Entry 6HUG (electron microscopy, 3.10 A resolution); this record covers chains A and E of the 6 polymer chains in the assembly.

[Chain A]
Molecule: Gamma-aminobutyric acid receptor subunit alpha-1
From: Bos taurus
UniProtKB: P08219 (GBRA1_BOVIN); residues 1-429 here correspond to UniProt positions 28-456 (UniProt number = residue number + 27)
Sequence (437 residues; each row starts with the number of its first residue; numbers below 1 keep their minus sign (Asp-7 is residue -7)):
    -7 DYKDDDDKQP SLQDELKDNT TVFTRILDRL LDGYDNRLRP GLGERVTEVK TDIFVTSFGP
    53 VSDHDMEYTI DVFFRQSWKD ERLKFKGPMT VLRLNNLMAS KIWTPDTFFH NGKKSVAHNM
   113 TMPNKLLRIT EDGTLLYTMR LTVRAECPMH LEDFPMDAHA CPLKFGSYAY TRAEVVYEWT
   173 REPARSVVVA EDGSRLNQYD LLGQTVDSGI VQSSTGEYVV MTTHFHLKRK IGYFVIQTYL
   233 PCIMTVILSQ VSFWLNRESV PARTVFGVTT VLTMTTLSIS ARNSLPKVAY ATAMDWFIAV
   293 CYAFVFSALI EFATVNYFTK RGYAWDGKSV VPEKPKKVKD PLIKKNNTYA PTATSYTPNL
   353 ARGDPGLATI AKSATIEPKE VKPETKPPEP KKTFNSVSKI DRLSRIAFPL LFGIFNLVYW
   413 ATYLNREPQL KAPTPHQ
Not modelled in the structure: -7 to 9, 322-383, 419-429
Differences from the reference sequence: expression tag (-7 to 0)
UniProt features mapped onto this chain:
  - binding site (4-aminobutanoate): Arg67, Thr130
  - glycosylation (N-linked (GlcNAc...) asparagine): Asn11, Asn111
Disulfide bonds: Cys139-Cys153
Glycans and other covalent adducts: glycan linked to Asn111
Ligand contacts: PIO ([(2R)-2-octanoyloxy-3-[oxidanyl-[(1R,2R,3S,4R,5R,6S)-2,3,6-tris(oxidanyl)-4,5-diphosphonooxy-cyclohexyl]oxy-phosphoryl]oxy-propyl] octanoate): Arg249, Thr306, Phe310, Thr311, Lys312, Arg313, Phe386, Asn387, Ser388, Ser390, Lys391, Ile392, Leu395

[Chain E]
Molecule: Gamma-aminobutyric acid receptor subunit beta-3
From: Homo sapiens
UniProtKB: P28472 (GBRB3_HUMAN), isoform P28472-2; residues -24 to 448 here correspond to UniProt positions 1-473 (UniProt number = residue number + 25)
Sequence (473 residues; numbered -24 to 448; the number before each row is that of its first residue; numbers below 1 keep their minus sign (Met-24 is residue -24)):
   -24 MCSGLLELLL PIWLSWTLGT RGSEPRSVND PGNMSFVKET VDKLLKGYDI RLRPDFGGPP
    36 VCVGMNIDIA SIDMVSEVNM DYTLTMYFQQ YWRDKRLAYS GIPLNLTLDN RVADQLWVPD
    96 TYFLNDKKSF VHGVTVKNRM IRLHPDGTVL YGLRITTTAA CMMDLRRYPL DEQNCTLEIE
   156 SYGYTTDDIE FYWRGGDKAV TGVERIELPQ FSIVEHRLVS RNVVFATGAY PRLSLSFRLK
   216 RNIGYFILQT YMPSILITIL SWVSFWINYD ASAARVALGI TTVLTMTTIN THLRETLPKI
   276 PYVKAIDMYL MGCFVFVFLA LLEYAFVNYI FFGRGPQRQK KLAEKTAKAK NDRSKSESNR
   336 VDAHGNILLT SLEVHNEMNE VSGGIGDTRN SAISFDNSGI QYRKQSMPRE GHGRFLGDRS
   396 LPHKKTHLRR RSSQLKIKIP DLTDVNAIDR WSRIVFPFTF SLFNLVYWLY YVN
Not modelled in the structure: -24 to 7, 313-418, 448
UniProt features mapped onto this chain:
  - binding site (benzamidine): Asp95 to Tyr97, Glu155 to Tyr157, Phe200
  - binding site (4-aminobutanoate): Tyr97, Glu155, Tyr157, Thr202
  - binding site (histamine): Tyr97, Ser156, Tyr157, Thr202
  - glycosylation (N-linked (GlcNAc...) asparagine): Asn8, Asn80, Asn149
Disulfide bonds: Cys136-Cys150
Glycans and other covalent adducts: N-acetylglucosamine (NAG) linked to Asn80; glycan linked to Asn149
Ligand contacts: picrotoxin (RI5; (1aR,2aR,3S,6R,6aS,8aS,8bR,9R)-2a-hydroxy-8b-methyl-9-(prop-1-en-2-yl)hexahydro-3,6-methano-1,5,7-trioxacyclopenta[ij]c yclopropa[a]azulene-4,8(3H)-dione): Ala252, Thr256, Leu259
From the paper describing this entry:
  - mutagenesis - K279T (20-fold): increased signaling in response to GABA (citing earlier work)

[Chain A / chain E interface]
Pairs across the interface - 96 pairs, chain A then chain E:
  Gly25(A) - Lys13(E)  hydrogen bond (backbone-side chain)
  Asp27(A) - Lys13(E)
  Asn28(A) - Asp84(E)
  Asn28(A) - Arg86(E)
  Arg29(A) - Val16(E)
  Arg29(A) - Asp17(E)  salt bridge
  Arg29(A) - Leu20(E)
  Arg29(A) - Leu83(E)
  Arg29(A) - Asp84(E)  hydrogen bond (backbone-backbone)
  Leu30(A) - Met9(E)  hydrophobic
  Leu30(A) - Lys13(E)
  Arg31(A) - Met9(E)
  Pro32(A) - Met9(E)  hydrophobic
  Gly33(A) - Met9(E)
  Leu34(A) - Val12(E)  hydrophobic
  Leu34(A) - Leu79(E)
  Glu36(A) - Met9(E)
  Arg74(A) - Met9(E)
  Ser92(A) - Arg86(E)  hydrogen bond (backbone-side chain)
  Asp98(A) - Val111(E)
  Thr99(A) - Val109(E)
  Thr99(A) - Thr110(E)  hydrogen bond (backbone-side chain)
  Phe100(A) - Tyr62(E)
  Phe100(A) - Val109(E)
  Phe100(A) - Asn113(E)
  Phe100(A) - Arg129(E)
  Phe101(A) - Arg129(E)  hydrogen bond (backbone-side chain)
  His102(A) - Tyr62(E)
  Gly104(A) - Arg129(E)  hydrogen bond (backbone-side chain)
  Lys105(A) - Asp48(E)
  Lys105(A) - Phe105(E)
  Lys105(A) - His107(E)
  Lys106(A) - Phe105(E)
  Ser107(A) - Val109(E)
  Ala109(A) - Val109(E)
  Met131(A) - Thr110(E)
  Leu133(A) - Val109(E)  hydrophobic
  Leu133(A) - Thr110(E)
  Glu138(A) - Ser46(E)
  Tyr160(A) - Tyr62(E)  hydrophobic
  Tyr160(A) - Asn113(E)
  Tyr160(A) - Arg114(E)
  Tyr160(A) - Met115(E)  hydrophobic
  Tyr160(A) - Gly127(E)
  Tyr160(A) - Leu128(E)  hydrogen bond (side chain-backbone)
  Tyr160(A) - Arg129(E)  hydrogen bond (side chain-backbone)
  Ala161(A) - Thr82(E)
  Ala161(A) - Met115(E)  hydrophobic
  Ala161(A) - Arg117(E)  hydrogen bond (backbone-side chain)
  Tyr162(A) - Thr82(E)
  Tyr162(A) - Leu83(E)
  Thr163(A) - Arg117(E)
  Glu166(A) - Asn80(E)
  Glu166(A) - Thr82(E)  hydrogen bond
  Ser206(A) - Asn41(E)
  Ser206(A) - Gln64(E)  hydrogen bond
  Thr207(A) - Gln64(E)
  Thr207(A) - Arg117(E)  hydrogen bond (backbone-side chain)
  Thr207(A) - Leu125(E)
  Tyr210(A) - Arg117(E)  hydrogen bond
  Val252(A) - Ala249(E)  hydrophobic
  Thr256(A) - Ala249(E)
  Thr256(A) - Leu253(E)
  Val260(A) - Leu253(E)  hydrophobic
  Val260(A) - Thr256(E)
  Val263(A) - Ile232(E)  hydrophobic
  Val263(A) - Leu235(E)  hydrophobic
  Leu264(A) - Thr256(E)
  Leu264(A) - Leu259(E)  hydrophobic
  Leu264(A) - Thr260(E)
  Thr267(A) - Thr260(E)
  Thr267(A) - Ile264(E)
  Ile271(A) - His267(E)
  Arg274(A) - Tyr220(E)
  Asn275(A) - Thr271(E)  hydrogen bond
  Lys279(A) - Pro184(E)
  Lys279(A) - Thr271(E)
  Val280(A) - Pro184(E)
  Val280(A) - Tyr220(E)
  Ala281(A) - Pro184(E)  hydrogen bond (backbone-backbone)
  Ala281(A) - Gln185(E)
  Ala281(A) - Asn217(E)
  Ala281(A) - Tyr220(E)  hydrophobic
  Asp287(A) - Leu223(E)
  Asp287(A) - Gln224(E)  hydrogen bond
  Ala291(A) - Leu223(E)  hydrophobic
  Tyr294(A) - Pro228(E)
  Tyr294(A) - Leu231(E)  hydrophobic
  Tyr294(A) - Ile232(E)
  Phe298(A) - Leu231(E)
  Phe298(A) - Ile234(E)  hydrophobic
  Phe298(A) - Leu235(E)  hydrophobic
  Leu301(A) - Leu235(E)  hydrophobic
  Ile302(A) - Val238(E)  hydrophobic
  Ala305(A) - Val238(E)  hydrophobic
  Asn308(A) - Ile242(E)
Other interface residues (no listed pair), chain A (67 interface residues in all): Tyr26, Gly35, Asp57, Ile94, Trp95, Pro97, Val108, Lys117, Pro253, Val257, Thr261, Ser270, Tyr282, Tyr309
Other interface residues (no listed pair), chain E (65 interface residues in all): Asn8, Met49, Leu81, Val87, Gln90, Thr131, Gly219, Trp241, Ala246, Ala248, Ala252, Thr257, Thr263, Pro273

[Overview]
The interface between chain A and chain E involves 67 residues on one side and 65 on the other; the contacts
include 16 hydrogen bonds and 1 salt bridge. Polar pairs include Arg29(A)-Asp17(E), Gly25(A)-Lys13(E) and
Ser92(A)-Arg86(E). Ligands of chain A: compound PIO. The paper reports that K279T of chain E increases
signaling in response to GABA.
Chain A is Gamma-aminobutyric acid receptor subunit alpha-1 (Bos taurus) and chain E is Gamma-aminobutyric
acid receptor subunit beta-3 (Homo sapiens); the structure, CryoEM structure of human full-length
alpha1beta3gamma2L GABA(A)R in complex with picrotoxin and megabody Mb38, was determined by electron
microscopy (same publication as 6HUJ, 6HUK, 6HUO and 6HUP).
